PDB entry 8FXR | electron microscopy, 4.50 A resolution (low resolution: residue-level contacts below are approximate; hydrogen-bond / salt-bridge calls are withheld) | chains K3 and L3 of the 202 polymer chains in the assembly

# Chain K3 (and L3)
Name: Collar sheath protein, gp13
Source organism: Agrobacterium phage Milano
Notes: chain L3 of this document is another copy of the same molecule, construct and numbering; everything in this record applies to it too
UniProt: A0A482MGH3 (A0A482MGH3_9CAUD); residues 1-230 here correspond to UniProt positions 57-286 (UniProt number = residue number + 56)
Sequence (230 residues; numbered 1 to 230; the number before each row is that of its first residue):
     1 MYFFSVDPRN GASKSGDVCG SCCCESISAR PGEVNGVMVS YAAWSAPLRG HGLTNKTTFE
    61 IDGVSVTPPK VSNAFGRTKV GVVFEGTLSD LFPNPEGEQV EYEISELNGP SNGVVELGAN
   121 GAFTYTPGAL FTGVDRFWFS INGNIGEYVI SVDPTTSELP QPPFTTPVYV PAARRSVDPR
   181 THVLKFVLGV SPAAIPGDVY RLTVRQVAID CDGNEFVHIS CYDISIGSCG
Disulfide bonds: Cys24-Cys221

# Chain K3 / chain L3 interface
Contacting residue pairs (35):
  Pro8(K3) - Met1(L3)
  Arg9(K3) - Met1(L3)
  Arg9(K3) - Tyr2(L3)
  Arg9(K3) - Ser28(L3)
  Arg9(K3) - Glu33(L3)
  Arg9(K3) - Asn35(L3)
  Arg9(K3) - Gly230(L3)
  Asn10(K3) - Met1(L3)
  Asn10(K3) - Tyr2(L3)
  Gly11(K3) - Tyr2(L3)
  Lys14(K3) - Gly230(L3)
  Cys23(K3) - Cys229(L3)  disulfide
  Trp44(K3) - Asn35(L3)
  Pro47(K3) - Met1(L3)
  Leu48(K3) - Met1(L3)
  Thr58(K3) - Glu106(L3)
  Thr58(K3) - Leu107(L3)
  Phe59(K3) - Glu106(L3)
  Glu60(K3) - Glu106(L3)
  Glu60(K3) - Leu107(L3)
  Arg205(K3) - Leu107(L3)
  Asn214(K3) - Arg174(L3)
  Glu215(K3) - Val34(L3)
  Glu215(K3) - Arg174(L3)
  Phe216(K3) - Val34(L3)
  Phe216(K3) - Asn35(L3)
  Phe216(K3) - Arg174(L3)
  Val217(K3) - Gly32(L3)
  Val217(K3) - Glu33(L3)
  Val217(K3) - Val34(L3)
  His218(K3) - Glu33(L3)
  Ile219(K3) - Arg30(L3)
  Ile219(K3) - Pro31(L3)
  Ile219(K3) - Gly32(L3)
  Ile219(K3) - Glu33(L3)
Also at the interface, not in a pair above, chain K3 (20 interface residues in all): Cys221
Also at the interface, not in a pair above, chain L3 (18 interface residues in all): Ala29, Gly36, Ser105, Val187
Disulfides between the chains: Cys23(K3)-Cys229(L3)

# In short
20 residues of chain K3 face 18 of chain L3 across their interface; the contacts include 1 disulfide bond.
Both chains are Collar sheath protein, gp13 (Agrobacterium phage Milano). Entry 8FXR (Structure of neck with
portal vertex of capsid of Agrobacterium phage Milano) was determined by electron microscopy together with
8FWE, 8FWG, 8FWM and 8FXP from the same study.
